2HG2 - chain A; structure by X-ray diffraction, 2.20 A resolution.

[Chain A]
Molecule: Aldehyde dehydrogenase A
From: Escherichia coli
Notes: EC 1.2.1.22, 1.2.1.21
UniProt: P25553 (ALDA_ECOLI); residues 2-479 here correspond to UniProt positions 1-478 (UniProt number = residue number - 1)
Amino-acid sequence (479 residues; numbered 1 to 479; the number before each row is that of its first residue):
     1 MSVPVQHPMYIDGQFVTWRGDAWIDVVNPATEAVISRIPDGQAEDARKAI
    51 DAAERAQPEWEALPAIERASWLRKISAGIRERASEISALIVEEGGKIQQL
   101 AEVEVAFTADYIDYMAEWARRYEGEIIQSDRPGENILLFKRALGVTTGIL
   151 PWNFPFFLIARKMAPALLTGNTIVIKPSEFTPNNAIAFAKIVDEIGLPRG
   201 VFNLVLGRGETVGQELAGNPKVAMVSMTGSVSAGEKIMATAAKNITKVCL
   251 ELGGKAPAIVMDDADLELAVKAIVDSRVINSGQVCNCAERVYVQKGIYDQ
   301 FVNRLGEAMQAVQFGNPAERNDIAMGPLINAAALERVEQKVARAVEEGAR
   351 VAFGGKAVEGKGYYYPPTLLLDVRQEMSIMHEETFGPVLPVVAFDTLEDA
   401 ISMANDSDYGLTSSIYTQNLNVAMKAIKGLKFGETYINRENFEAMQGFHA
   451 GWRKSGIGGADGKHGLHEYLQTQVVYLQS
Not modelled in the structure: 1-2
Sequence notes: initiating methionine (1)
Reported in the primary citation:
  - conformationally variable residues (order/disorder transition): Val274 to Arg290
  - self-association interface (contacts with another copy of this molecule): Tyr122 to Ala142, Tyr469 to Ser479
  - catalytic residues: Glu251, Cys285 (proposed by the authors, not directly observed)

[In short]
From the paper: catalytic residues Glu251 and Cys285; conformational variability at Val274.
Chain A is Aldehyde dehydrogenase A (Escherichia coli); the structure, Structure of Lactaldehyde
Dehydrogenase, was determined by X-ray diffraction together with 2ILU and 2IMP from the same study.
